PDB entry 5DWE | X-ray diffraction, 1.92 A resolution | chains A and B of the 4 polymer chains in the assembly

# Chain A (and B)
Name: Estrogen receptor
Organism: Homo sapiens
Notes: fragment: ligand-binding domain; chain B of this document is another copy of the same molecule, construct and numbering; everything in this record applies to it too
UniProtKB: P03372 (ESR1_HUMAN); residue numbers follow UniProt; this construct covers 298-554
Amino-acid sequence (257 residues; row label = number of the first residue in the row):
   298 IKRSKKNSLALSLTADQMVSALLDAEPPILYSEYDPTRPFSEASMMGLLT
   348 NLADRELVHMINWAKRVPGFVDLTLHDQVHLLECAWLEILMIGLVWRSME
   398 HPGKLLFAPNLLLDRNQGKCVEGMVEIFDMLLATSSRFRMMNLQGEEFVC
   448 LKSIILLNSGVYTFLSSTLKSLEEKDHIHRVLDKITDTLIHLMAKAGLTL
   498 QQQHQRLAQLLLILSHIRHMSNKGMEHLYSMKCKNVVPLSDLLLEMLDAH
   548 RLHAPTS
Unresolved in the structure: 298-304, 334-335, 462-471, 553-554 (chain B: 298-304, 337, 415-419, 461-470, 550-554)
Sequence notes: engineered mutation Ser537 (Tyr in P03372)
Small-molecule neighbours: 5G5 (4,4'-[(2-chlorophenyl)carbonimidoyl]diphenol): Met343, Leu346, Thr347, Leu349, Ala350, Glu353, Leu384, Leu387, Met388, Leu391, Arg394, Phe404, Met421, Ile424, Phe425, Leu428, Gly521, His524, Leu525, Leu536, Leu540

# Chain A / chain B interface
Pairs across the interface - 62 pairs, chain A then chain B:
  Ala430(A) - Tyr459(B)
  Arg434(A) - Tyr459(B)  hydrogen bond
  Arg434(A) - His476(B)
  Ile451(A) - Leu509(B)  hydrophobic
  Asn455(A) - Leu509(B)  hydrogen bond (side chain-backbone)
  Asn455(A) - Ser512(B)
  Asn455(A) - His513(B)  hydrogen bond
  Ser456(A) - His513(B)
  Tyr459(A) - Ala430(B)
  Tyr459(A) - Arg434(B)
  Tyr459(A) - Ile510(B)
  Tyr459(A) - His513(B)
  Thr460(A) - Met427(B)
  His476(A) - Arg434(B)
  His476(A) - Met437(B)
  Asp480(A) - Gln502(B)
  Asp480(A) - Gln506(B)  hydrogen bond
  Thr483(A) - His501(B)
  Thr483(A) - Ala505(B)
  Asp484(A) - Gln498(B)
  Asp484(A) - Gln502(B)  hydrogen bond
  Ile487(A) - His501(B)
  Leu497(A) - Leu497(B)  hydrophobic
  Gln498(A) - Asp484(B)  hydrogen bond
  His501(A) - Thr483(B)
  His501(A) - Asp484(B)
  His501(A) - Ile487(B)
  His501(A) - Leu504(B)
  Gln502(A) - Asp480(B)
  Gln502(A) - Asp484(B)
  Leu504(A) - His501(B)
  Ala505(A) - Thr483(B)
  Ala505(A) - Leu508(B)  hydrophobic
  Gln506(A) - Asp480(B)  hydrogen bond
  Leu508(A) - Ala505(B)  hydrophobic
  Leu509(A) - Ile451(B)  hydrophobic
  Leu509(A) - Asn455(B)
  Leu509(A) - Leu479(B)  hydrophobic
  Leu509(A) - Leu511(B)  hydrophobic
  Ile510(A) - Tyr459(B)
  Leu511(A) - Leu509(B)  hydrophobic
  Ser512(A) - Asn455(B)
  Ser512(A) - Arg515(B)  hydrogen bond
  His513(A) - Asn455(B)  hydrogen bond (side chain-backbone)
  His513(A) - Ser456(B)
  His513(A) - Val458(B)
  His513(A) - Tyr459(B)
  His513(A) - Arg515(B)  hydrogen bond
  Arg515(A) - Ser512(B)  hydrogen bond
  Arg515(A) - His513(B)  hydrogen bond
  Arg515(A) - His516(B)
  His516(A) - Arg515(B)  hydrogen bond
  His516(A) - Asn519(B)  hydrogen bond
  Asn519(A) - His516(B)  hydrogen bond
  Asn519(A) - Asn519(B)  hydrogen bond
  Lys520(A) - His547(B)
  Glu523(A) - Glu523(B)
  Ala551(A) - Glu523(B)
  Ala551(A) - Ser527(B)
  Pro552(A) - Lys520(B)
  Pro552(A) - Glu523(B)
  Pro552(A) - His524(B)
Other interface residues (no listed pair), chain A (35 interface residues in all): Gly457, Leu479, Gln500
Other interface residues (no listed pair), chain B (39 interface residues in all): Ile424, Gly457, Lys472

# Overview
Chain A and chain B form an interface of 35 and 39 residues respectively; the contacts include 16 hydrogen
bonds. Polar pairs include Arg434(A)-Tyr459(B), Asn455(A)-Leu509(B) and Asn455(A)-His513(B). Bound to chain A:
compound 5G5.
Both chains are Estrogen receptor (Homo sapiens). Entry 5DWE (Crystal Structure of the ER-alpha Ligand-binding
Domain in Complex with a 2-Chloro-substituted Triaryl-imine analog
4,4'-[(2-chlorophenyl)carbonimidoyl]diphenol) was determined by X-ray diffraction (same publication as 4ZN7,
4ZNH, 4ZNS, 4ZNT, 4ZNU, 4ZNV and 50 further entries).
